PDB entry 3TEN | X-ray diffraction, 2.60 A resolution | chains G and H of the 8 polymer chains in the assembly

Chain G (and H):
Molecule: CS2 hydrolase
Organism: Acidianus sp. A1-3
Notes: chain H of this document is another copy of the same molecule, construct and numbering; everything in this record applies to it too
Chain sequence (204 residues; numbered 1 to 204; the number before each row is that of its first residue):
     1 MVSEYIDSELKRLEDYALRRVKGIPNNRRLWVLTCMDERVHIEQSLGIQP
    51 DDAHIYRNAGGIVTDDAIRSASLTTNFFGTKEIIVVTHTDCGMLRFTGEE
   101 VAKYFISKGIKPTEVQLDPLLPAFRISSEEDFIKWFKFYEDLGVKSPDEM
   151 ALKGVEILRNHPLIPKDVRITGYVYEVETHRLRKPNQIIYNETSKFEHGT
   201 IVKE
Unresolved in the structure: 1-2, 204
Metal / ion sites: Zn2+: C35, H88, C91
From the paper describing this entry:
  - mutagenesis - F77A, F96S, G199*: increased catalytic activity
  - mutagenesis - F77A/F78A, F77S/F78S, F78W: abolished catalytic activity
  - specificity-determining residues: F77, F78 (by similarity / conservation)

How chain G and chain H interact:
Pairs across the interface (176):
  L13(G) - E178(H)
  Y16(G) - R39(H)  hydrogen bond (backbone-side chain)
  Y16(G) - H41(H)
  Y16(G) - V177(H)
  Y16(G) - H180(H)
  A17(G) - R39(H)  hydrogen bond (backbone-side chain)
  A17(G) - D90(H)
  A17(G) - V177(H)
  A17(G) - E178(H)
  L18(G) - D90(H)
  R19(G) - E38(H)  salt bridge
  R19(G) - R39(H)
  R19(G) - D90(H)  hydrogen bond (backbone-side chain)
  R20(G) - D37(H)  salt bridge
  R20(G) - E38(H)  salt bridge
  R20(G) - R39(H)
  R20(G) - D90(H)  hydrogen bond (backbone-side chain)
  R20(G) - G92(H)
  R20(G) - R95(H)
  V21(G) - D90(H)
  V21(G) - R95(H)
  N26(G) - E38(H)
  W31(G) - M36(H)  hydrogen bond
  M36(G) - W31(H)
  M36(G) - H54(H)
  M36(G) - I55(H)  hydrogen bond (backbone-backbone)
  M36(G) - S70(H)
  D37(G) - R20(H)  salt bridge
  D37(G) - H54(H)
  E38(G) - R19(H)  salt bridge
  E38(G) - R20(H)  salt bridge
  E38(G) - P25(H)
  E38(G) - N26(H)
  E38(G) - P50(H)
  E38(G) - D51(H)
  E38(G) - A53(H)
  E38(G) - H54(H)  salt bridge
  R39(G) - Y16(H)  hydrogen bond (side chain-backbone)
  R39(G) - A17(H)  hydrogen bond (side chain-backbone)
  R39(G) - L18(H)
  R39(G) - R19(H)
  R39(G) - R20(H)
  R39(G) - D51(H)
  H41(G) - Y16(H)
  H41(G) - P50(H)
  H41(G) - D51(H)  salt bridge
  P50(G) - E38(H)
  P50(G) - H41(H)
  D51(G) - E38(H)
  D51(G) - R39(H)
  D51(G) - H41(H)  salt bridge
  A53(G) - E38(H)
  H54(G) - M36(H)
  H54(G) - D37(H)
  H54(G) - E38(H)  salt bridge
  I55(G) - M36(H)  hydrogen bond (backbone-backbone)
  I55(G) - R57(H)
  Y56(G) - Y56(H)  hydrogen bond
  Y56(G) - R57(H)
  Y56(G) - N58(H)
  Y56(G) - D66(H)  hydrogen bond
  R57(G) - I55(H)
  R57(G) - Y56(H)
  R57(G) - R57(H)  hydrogen bond (backbone-backbone)
  N58(G) - Y56(H)
  N58(G) - D66(H)  hydrogen bond
  N58(G) - R69(H)
  N58(G) - S70(H)
  A59(G) - R69(H)  hydrogen bond (backbone-side chain)
  A59(G) - S70(H)  hydrogen bond (backbone-side chain)
  I62(G) - L120(H)  hydrophobic
  V63(G) - D118(H)
  V63(G) - L120(H)
  T64(G) - D65(H)
  T64(G) - D66(H)  hydrogen bond
  T64(G) - R69(H)
  T64(G) - D118(H)
  D65(G) - D65(H)
  D65(G) - L117(H)
  D65(G) - D118(H)  hydrogen bond (backbone-side chain)
  D65(G) - F124(H)
  D65(G) - W135(H)  hydrogen bond
  D66(G) - Y56(H)  hydrogen bond
  D66(G) - N58(H)  hydrogen bond
  D66(G) - T64(H)  hydrogen bond
  D66(G) - D66(H)
  I68(G) - L117(H)
  I68(G) - P119(H)
  R69(G) - N58(H)
  R69(G) - A59(H)  hydrogen bond (side chain-backbone)
  R69(G) - T64(H)
  R69(G) - M93(H)
  R69(G) - W135(H)
  R69(G) - F136(H)  hydrogen bond (side chain-backbone)
  S70(G) - M36(H)
  S70(G) - N58(H)
  S70(G) - A59(H)  hydrogen bond (side chain-backbone)
  S72(G) - F136(H)
  L73(G) - M93(H)  hydrophobic
  L73(G) - F136(H)  hydrophobic
  L73(G) - F138(H)  hydrophobic
  N76(G) - Y104(H)  hydrogen bond
  N76(G) - F105(H)
  F77(G) - V101(H)  hydrophobic
  F77(G) - Y104(H)  hydrophobic
  F78(G) - G92(H)
  F78(G) - F96(H)  hydrophobic
  D90(G) - A17(H)
  D90(G) - L18(H)
  D90(G) - R19(H)  hydrogen bond (side chain-backbone)
  D90(G) - R20(H)  hydrogen bond (side chain-backbone)
  D90(G) - V21(H)
  G92(G) - R20(H)
  G92(G) - F78(H)
  M93(G) - R69(H)
  M93(G) - L73(H)  hydrophobic
  R95(G) - R20(H)
  R95(G) - V21(H)
  F96(G) - F78(H)  hydrophobic
  V101(G) - F77(H)  hydrophobic
  Y104(G) - N76(H)  hydrogen bond
  Y104(G) - F77(H)  hydrophobic
  F105(G) - N76(H)
  F105(G) - L163(H)
  I110(G) - P162(H)
  I110(G) - L163(H)  hydrophobic
  V115(G) - H161(H)
  V115(G) - P162(H)  hydrophobic
  V115(G) - L163(H)  hydrophobic
  Q116(G) - H161(H)  hydrogen bond (backbone-side chain)
  L117(G) - D65(H)
  L117(G) - I68(H)
  D118(G) - V63(H)
  D118(G) - T64(H)
  D118(G) - D65(H)  hydrogen bond (side chain-backbone)
  D118(G) - K137(H)  salt bridge
  P119(G) - I68(H)
  P119(G) - I157(H)  hydrophobic
  L120(G) - I62(H)  hydrophobic
  L120(G) - V63(H)
  L120(G) - K137(H)
  L120(G) - K153(H)
  L120(G) - I157(H)  hydrophobic
  L121(G) - F124(H)  hydrophobic
  L121(G) - W135(H)
  L121(G) - K137(H)
  A123(G) - R125(H)
  A123(G) - D131(H)
  F124(G) - D65(H)
  F124(G) - L121(H)  hydrophobic
  F124(G) - F124(H)  hydrophobic
  R125(G) - A123(H)
  D131(G) - A123(H)
  K134(G) - L121(H)
  W135(G) - D65(H)  hydrogen bond
  W135(G) - R69(H)
  W135(G) - L163(H)  hydrophobic
  F136(G) - R69(H)  hydrogen bond (backbone-side chain)
  F136(G) - S72(H)
  F136(G) - L73(H)  hydrophobic
  K137(G) - D118(H)  salt bridge
  F138(G) - L73(H)  hydrophobic
  K153(G) - L120(H)
  I157(G) - P119(H)  hydrophobic
  I157(G) - L120(H)  hydrophobic
  H161(G) - V115(H)
  H161(G) - Q116(H)  hydrogen bond (side chain-backbone)
  P162(G) - I110(H)  hydrophobic
  P162(G) - V115(H)  hydrophobic
  L163(G) - F105(H)  hydrophobic
  L163(G) - I110(H)  hydrophobic
  L163(G) - V115(H)  hydrophobic
  V177(G) - Y16(H)
  V177(G) - A17(H)
  E178(G) - A17(H)
  H180(G) - Y16(H)
Other interface residues (no listed pair), chain G (74 interface residues in all): D52, T74, C91, K108, L142
Other interface residues (no listed pair), chain H (72 interface residues in all): D52, T74, K134, L142

Overview:
74 residues of chain G face 72 of chain H across their interface; the contacts include 33 hydrogen bonds and
12 salt bridges. Polar pairs include R19(G)-E38(H), R20(G)-D37(H) and R20(G)-E38(H). From the paper: F77A,
F96S and G199* of chain G increase catalytic activity; specificity determinants F77(G) and F78(G); 6
substitutions were tested in all.
Both chains are CS2 hydrolase (Acidianus sp. A1-3). Entry 3TEN (Holo form of carbon disulfide hydrolase) was
determined by X-ray diffraction together with 3TEO from the same study.
